PDB entry 7MW2 | electron microscopy, 2.97 A resolution | chains E and C of the 9 polymer chains in the assembly

Chain E:
Molecule: Fab of antibody clone 6, light chain
From: Homo sapiens
Notes: antibody fragment or engineered binder
Sequence (238 residues; numbered 1 to 238; the number before each row is that of its first residue):
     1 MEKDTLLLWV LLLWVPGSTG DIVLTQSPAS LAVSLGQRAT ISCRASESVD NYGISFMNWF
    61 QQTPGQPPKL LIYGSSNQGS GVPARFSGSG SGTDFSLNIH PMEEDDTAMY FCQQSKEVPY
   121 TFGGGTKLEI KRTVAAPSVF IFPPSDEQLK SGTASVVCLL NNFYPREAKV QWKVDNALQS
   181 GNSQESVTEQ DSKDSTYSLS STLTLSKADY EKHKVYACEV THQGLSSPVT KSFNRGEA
Disordered / not traced: 1-21, 237-238
Cystine bridges: C43-C112, C158-C218

Chain C:
Molecule: Spike glycoprotein
From: Severe acute respiratory syndrome coronavirus 2
UniProt: P0DTC2 (SPIKE_SARS2); numbering as in UniProt (aligned over 1-1208)
Sequence (1288 residues; numbered 1 to 1288; the number before each row is that of its first residue):
     1 MFVFLVLLPL VSSQCVNLTT RTQLPPAYTN SFTRGVYYPD KVFRSSVLHS TQDLFLPFFS
    61 NVTWFHAIHV SGTNGTKRFD NPVLPFNDGV YFASTEKSNI IRGWIFGTTL DSKTQSLLIV
   121 NNATNVVIKV CEFQFCNDPF LGVYYHKNNK SWMESEFRVY SSANNCTFEY VSQPFLMDLE
   181 GKQGNFKNLR EFVFKNIDGY FKIYSKHTPI NLVRDLPQGF SALEPLVDLP IGINITRFQT
   241 LLALHRSYLT PGDSSSGWTA GAAAYYVGYL QPRTFLLKYN ENGTITDAVD CALDPLSETK
   301 CTLKSFTVEK GIYQTSNFRV QPTESIVRFP NITNLCPFGE VFNATRFASV YAWNRKRISN
   361 CVADYSVLYN SASFSTFKCY GVSPTKLNDL CFTNVYADSF VIRGDEVRQI APGQTGKIAD
   421 YNYKLPDDFT GCVIAWNSNN LDSKVGGNYN YLYRLFRKSN LKPFERDIST EIYQAGSTPC
   481 NGVEGFNCYF PLQSYGFQPT NGVGYQPYRV VVLSFELLHA PATVCGPKKS TNLVKNKCVN
   541 FNFNGLTGTG VLTESNKKFL PFQQFGRDIA DTTDAVRDPQ TLEILDITPC SFGGVSVITP
   601 GTNTSNQVAV LYQDVNCTEV PVAIHADQLT PTWRVYSTGS NVFQTRAGCL IGAEHVNNSY
   661 ECDIPIGAGI CASYQTQTNS PGSASSVASQ SIIAYTMSLG AENSVAYSNN SIAIPTNFTI
   721 SVTTEILPVS MTKTSVDCTM YICGDSTECS NLLLQYGSFC TQLNRALTGI AVEQDKNTQE
   781 VFAQVKQIYK TPPIKDFGGF NFSQILPDPS KPSKRSFIED LLFNKVTLAD AGFIKQYGDC
   841 LGDIAARDLI CAQKFNGLTV LPPLLTDEMI AQYTSALLAG TITSGWTFGA GAALQIPFAM
   901 QMAYRFNGIG VTQNVLYENQ KLIANQFNSA IGKIQDSLSS TASALGKLQD VVNQNAQALN
   961 TLVKQLSSNF GAISSVLNDI LSRLDPPEAE VQIDRLITGR LQSLQTYVTQ QLIRAAEIRA
  1021 SANLAATKMS ECVLGQSKRV DFCGKGYHLM SFPQSAPHGV VFLHVTYVPA QEKNFTTAPA
  1081 ICHDGKAHFP REGVFVSNGT HWFVTQRNFY EPQIITTDNT FVSGNCDVVI GIVNNTVYDP
  1141 LQPELDSFKE ELDKYFKNHT SPDVDLGDIS GINASVVNIQ KEIDRLNEVA KNLNESLIDL
  1201 QELGKYEQGS GYIPEAPRDG QAYVRKDGEW VLLSTFLGRS LEVLFQGPGH HHHHHHHSAW
  1261 SHPQFEKGGG SGGGGSGGSA WSHPQFEK
Disordered / not traced: 1-26, 68-78, 96-97, 142-156, 177-186, 246-262, 621-640, 676-689, 828-853, 1146-1288
Cystine bridges: C131-C166, C291-C301, C336-C361, C379-C432, C391-C525, C480-C488, C538-C590, C617-C649, C662-C671, C738-C760, C743-C749, C1032-C1043, C1082-C1126
Covalently attached groups: N-acetylglucosamine (NAG) linked to N61, N125, N165, N234, N282, N331, N343, N603, N616, N657, N709, N717, N801, N1074, N1098, N1134
Construct notes: conflict G682 (Arg in P0DTC2), S683 (Arg in P0DTC2), S685 (Arg in P0DTC2), P986 (Lys in P0DTC2), P987 (Val in P0DTC2); expression tag (1209-1288)
Swiss-Prot annotation at these positions:
  - region: N280 to C301 (Putative superantigen), R403 to D405 (Integrin-binding motif), N448 to F456 (Immunodominant HLA epitope recognized by the CD8+), P681, A684 (Putative superantigen), S816 to Y837 (Fusion peptide 1), K835 to F855 (Fusion peptide 2), D1163 to E1202 (Heptad repeat 2)
  - site: R815, S816 (Cleavage)
  - glycosylation: N17 (N-linked (GlcNAc...) (complex) asparagine), N61 (N-linked (GlcNAc...) (hybrid) asparagine), N74 (N-linked (GlcNAc...) (complex) asparagine), N122 (N-linked (GlcNAc...) (hybrid) asparagine), N149 (N-linked (GlcNAc...) (complex) asparagine), N165 (N-linked (GlcNAc...) (complex) asparagine), N234 (N-linked (GlcNAc...) (high mannose) asparagine), N282 (N-linked (GlcNAc...) (complex) asparagine), T323 (O-linked (GalNAc) threonine), S325 (O-linked (HexNAc...) serine), N331 (N-linked (GlcNAc...) (complex) asparagine), N343 (N-linked (GlcNAc...) (complex) asparagine), N603 (N-linked (GlcNAc...) (hybrid) asparagine), N616 (N-linked (GlcNAc...) (complex) asparagine), N657 (N-linked (GlcNAc...) (complex) asparagine), T676 (O-linked (GlcNAc...) threonine), T678 (O-linked (GlcNAc...) threonine), N709 (N-linked (GlcNAc...) (high mannose) asparagine), N717 (N-linked (GlcNAc...) (hybrid) asparagine), N801 (N-linked (GlcNAc...) (hybrid) asparagine) and 6 more in UniProt
  - natural variant: L5 (L5F: In strain: Iota/B.1.526), S13 (S13I: In strain: Epsilon/B.1.427/B.1.429), L18 (L18F: In strain: Beta/B.1.351, Gamma/P.1 and 1 more), T19 (T19I: In strain: Omicron/BQ.1.1, Omicron/XBB.1.5 and 1 more; T19R: In strain: Delta/B.1.617.2, Omicron/BA.2 and 4 more), T20 (T20N: In strain: Gamma/P.1), L24 to A27 (sequence variant, change not given here; In strain: Omicron/BA.2, Omicron/BA.2.12.1 and 6 more), P26 (P26S: In strain: Gamma/P.1), Q52 (Q52H: In strain: Omicron/EG.5.1), A67 (A67V: In strain: Eta/B.1.525, Omicron/BA.1), H69 to V70 (deletion: In strain: Alpha/B.1.1.7, Eta/B.1.525 and 5 more), G75 (G75V: In strain: Lambda/C.37), T76 (T76I: In strain: Lambda/C.37), 82 further natural variant entries in UniProt
  - mutagenesis: H69 to V70 (Increased incorporation of cleaved spike into virions), N121 (N121Q: Partial loss of biliverdin affinity), R190 (R190K: Partial loss of biliverdin affinity), N234 (N234Q: Increased resistance to neutralizing antibodies), N331 (N331Q: Reduced viral infectivity), N343 (N343Q: Reduced viral infectivity), L452 (L452R: Increased resistance to neutralizing antibodies. Decreases HLA binding to NF9 epitope. Increased binding affinity to human ACE2), Y453 (Y453F: Decreased HLA binding to NF9 epitope. Increased binding affinity to human ACE2), A475 (A475V: Increased resistance to neutralizing antibodies), V483 (V483A: Increased resistance to neutralizing antibodies), E484 (E484D: Increased replication in human TMEM106B overexpressing cells), F490 (F490L: Increased resistance to neutralizing antibodies and human covalescent sera neutralization), 12 further mutagenesis entries in UniProt

Interface between chain E and chain C:
Pairs across the interface (11; chain E residue first):
  D50(E) - N370(C)
  D50(E) - A372(C)  hydrogen bond (side chain-backbone)
  D50(E) - S373(C)
  N51(E) - N370(C)
  Y52(E) - N370(C)
  G53(E) - Y369(C)
  G53(E) - N370(C)  hydrogen bond (backbone-backbone)
  G53(E) - S371(C)
  G53(E) - A372(C)
  D94(E) - N440(C)
  D94(E) - L441(C)
Also at the interface, not in a pair above, chain E (8 interface residues in all): I54, S55, S91

In short:
The interface between chain E and chain C involves 8 residues on one side and 7 on the other, with 2 hydrogen
bonds. Among the polar pairs are D50(E)-A372(C) and G53(E)-N370(C).
Here chain E is Fab of antibody clone 6, light chain (Homo sapiens) and chain C is Spike glycoprotein (Severe
acute respiratory syndrome coronavirus 2). Entry 7MW2 (Structure of the SARS-CoV-2 Spike trimer with all RBDs
down in complex with the Fab fragment ...) was determined by electron microscopy together with 7MW3, 7MW4,
7MW5 and 7MW6 from the same study.
